Entry 3SLI (X-ray diffraction, 1.80 A resolution); this record covers chain A.

[Chain A]
Name: Intramolecular trans-sialidase
Organism: Macrobdella decora
Notes: EC 3.2.1.18; fragment: devoid of n-terminal 28 residues
UniProtKB: Q27701 (NANL_MACDE); numbering as in UniProt (aligned over 81-759)
Amino-acid sequence (679 residues; numbered 81 to 759; the number before each row is that of its first residue):
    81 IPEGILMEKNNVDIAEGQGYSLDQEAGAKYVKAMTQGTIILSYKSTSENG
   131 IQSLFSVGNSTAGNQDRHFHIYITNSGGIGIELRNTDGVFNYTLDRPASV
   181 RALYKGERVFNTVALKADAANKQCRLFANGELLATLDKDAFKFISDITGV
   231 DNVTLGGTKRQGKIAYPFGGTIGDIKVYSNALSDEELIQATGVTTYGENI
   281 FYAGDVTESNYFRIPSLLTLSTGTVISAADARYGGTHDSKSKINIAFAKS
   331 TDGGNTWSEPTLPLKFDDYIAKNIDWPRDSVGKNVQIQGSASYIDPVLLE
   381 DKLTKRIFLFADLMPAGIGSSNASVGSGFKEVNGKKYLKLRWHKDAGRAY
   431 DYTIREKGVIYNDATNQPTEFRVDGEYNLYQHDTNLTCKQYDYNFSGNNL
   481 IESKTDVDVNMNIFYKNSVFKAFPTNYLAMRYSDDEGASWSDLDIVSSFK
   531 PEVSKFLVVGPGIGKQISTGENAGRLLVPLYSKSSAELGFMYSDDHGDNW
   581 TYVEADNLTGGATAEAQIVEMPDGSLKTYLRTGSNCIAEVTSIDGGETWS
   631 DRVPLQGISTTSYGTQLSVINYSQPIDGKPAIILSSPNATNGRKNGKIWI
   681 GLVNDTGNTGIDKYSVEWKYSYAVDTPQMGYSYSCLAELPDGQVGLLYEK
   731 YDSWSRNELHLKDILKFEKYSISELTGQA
Curated features (UniProtKB/Swiss-Prot):
  - active site: Asp-318 (Proton acceptor), Glu-595, Tyr-713 (Nucleophile)
  - binding site (substrate): Arg-293, Arg-611, Arg-673
Small-molecule neighbours: 2,7-anhydro-neu5ac (SKD; 2-acetylamino-7-(1,2-dihydroxy-ethyl)-3-hydroxy-6,8-dioxa-bicyclo[3.2.1]octane-5-carboxylic acid): Arg-293, Ile-294, Arg-312, Asp-318, Ile-374, Asp-375, Asp-392, Met-394, Ser-400, Val-538, Tyr-561, Thr-593, Glu-595, Arg-611, Arg-673, Tyr-713, Ser-733, Trp-734

[Overview]
Bound to chain A: 2,7-anhydro-neu5ac. From UniProt: 3 active-site residues and 3 substrate-binding residues.
Chain A is Intramolecular trans-sialidase (Macrobdella decora); the structure, Leech intramolecular
trans-sialidase complexed with 2,7-anhydro-NEU5AC prepared by soaking with 3'-sialyllactose, was determined by
X-ray diffraction together with 4SLI and 2SLI from the same study.
